1JGP - chains D and J of the 25 polymer chains in the assembly; structure by X-ray diffraction, 7.00 A resolution (low resolution: residue-level contacts below are approximate; hydrogen-bond / salt-bridge calls are withheld).

== Chain D ==
Molecule: tRNA(Phe)
Sequence (74 nucleotides; row label = number of the first residue in the row; note: 2 numbers in that range are skipped by the numbering (no residue carries them; nothing is unmodelled there)):
     1 UCCGUGAUAA CAAAGC
    18 GGUUAUGUAC CGGAUUUUUA UUCCGGCUA
    48 UXGGGGUUCA AUUCCCCGUC GCGGAGCCA
Modified residues: 4SU (4-thiouridine-5'-monophosphate) at position 8, H2U (5,6-dihydrouridine-5'-monophosphate) at position 20, H2U (5,6-dihydrouridine-5'-monophosphate) at position 21, 5MC (5-methylcytidine-5'-monophosphate) at position 49, 5MU (5-methyluridine 5'-monophosphate) at position 54, PSU (pseudouridine-5'-monophosphate) at position 55

== Chain J ==
Name: 30S ribosomal protein S7
Organism: Thermus thermophilus
UniProt: P17291 (RS7_THET8); aligned to UniProt positions 1-156 over residues 1-156 (the alignment contains insertions or deletions, so no single offset holds)
Chain sequence (156 residues; row label = number of the first residue in the row):
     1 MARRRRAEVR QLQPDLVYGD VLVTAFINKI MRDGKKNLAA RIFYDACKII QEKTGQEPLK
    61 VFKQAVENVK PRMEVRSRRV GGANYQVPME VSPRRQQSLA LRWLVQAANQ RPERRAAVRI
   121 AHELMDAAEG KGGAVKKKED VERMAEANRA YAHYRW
Disordered / not traced: 1

== How chain D and chain J interact ==
Contacting residue pairs (7; chain D residue first):
  U32(D) / Ser-77(J)
  U33(D) / Ser-77(J)
  U33(D) / Arg-79(J)
  U33(D) / Asn-84(J)
  A37(D) / Ala-83(J)
  A37(D) / Asn-84(J)
  C40(D) / Met-144(J)
Other interface residues (no listed pair), chain D (7 interface residues in all): U36, U38, U39
Other interface residues (no listed pair), chain J (11 interface residues in all): Arg-76, Arg-78, Tyr-85, Gln-86, Ala-147, Asn-148

== Summary ==
7 residues of chain D face 11 of chain J across their interface.
Here chain D is tRNA(Phe) and chain J is 30S ribosomal protein S7 (Thermus thermophilus). Entry 1JGP (The Path
of Messenger RNA Through the Ribosome. THIS FILE, 1JGP, CONTAINS THE 30S RIBOSOME SUBUNIT ...) was determined
by X-ray diffraction together with 1JGO and 1JGQ from the same study.
